Entry 5XDC (X-ray diffraction, 1.58 A resolution); this record covers chains C and D of the 4 polymer chains in the assembly.

Chain C (and D):
Molecule: Thermophilic dibenzothiophene desulfurization enzyme C
Source organism: Paenibacillus sp. A11-2
Notes: chain D of this document is another copy of the same molecule, construct and numbering; everything in this record applies to it too
UniProtKB: Q9LBX2 (Q9LBX2_9BACL); numbering as in UniProt (aligned over 1-414)
Amino-acid sequence (414 residues; row label = number of the first residue in the row):
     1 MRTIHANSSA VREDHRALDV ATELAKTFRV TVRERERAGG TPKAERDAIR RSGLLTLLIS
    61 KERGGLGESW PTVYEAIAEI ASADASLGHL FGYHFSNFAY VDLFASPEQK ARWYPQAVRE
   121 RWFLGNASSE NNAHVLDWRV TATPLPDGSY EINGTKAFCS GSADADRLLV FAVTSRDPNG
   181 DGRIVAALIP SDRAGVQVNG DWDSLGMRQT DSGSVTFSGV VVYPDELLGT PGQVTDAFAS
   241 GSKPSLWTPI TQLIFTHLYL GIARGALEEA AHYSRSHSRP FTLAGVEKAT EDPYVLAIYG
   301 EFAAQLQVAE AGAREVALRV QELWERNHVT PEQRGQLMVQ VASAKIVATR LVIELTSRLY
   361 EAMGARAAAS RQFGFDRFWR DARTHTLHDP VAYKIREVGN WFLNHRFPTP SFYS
Disordered / not traced: 1-13 (chain D: 1-13, 131-135)
Residues lining bound ligands: indole (IND): H89, Y93, E130, F158, S160, W202, S212, T384, H385, L387, H388
From the paper describing this entry:
  - catalytic residues: H89, S160
  - catalytic residues: Y93, H388 (proposed by the authors, not directly observed)
  - mutagenesis - H89A, Y93A, S160A, H388A: decreased catalytic activity on indole
  - mutagenesis - Y93F: abolished catalytic activity on BT
  - mutagenesis - Y93F, H388F: abolished catalytic activity on indole
  - specificity-determining residues: Y413 (proposed by the authors, not directly observed)
  - mutagenesis - Y93A: abolished catalytic activity

Chain C / chain D interface:
Contacting residue pairs (87):
  N132(C) with R279(D); P280(D); F281(D); T282(D), hydrogen bond (side chain-backbone)
  A133(C) with T282(D)
  H134(C) with T282(D), hydrogen bond (backbone-side chain)
  F158(C) with R366(D); A369(D), hydrophobic
  W202(C) with A369(D), hydrophobic
  D203(C) with A369(D); S370(D); R371(D), salt bridge
  S204(C) with A368(D); A369(D); R371(D)
  L205(C) with Y360(D); A368(D), hydrogen bond (backbone-backbone); R371(D); D376(D)
  R208(C) with R371(D)
  F281(C) with P390(D); Y393(D), hydrophobic
  L283(C) with S411(D); Y413(D), hydrophobic
  A284(C) with Y393(D), hydrophobic
  V286(C) with Y393(D)
  D292(C) with Y393(D), hydrogen bond
  Y294(C) with A392(D), hydrophobic; Y393(D); R396(D)
  R350(C) with R358(D); E361(D), salt bridge
  I353(C) with S357(D)
  S357(C) with I353(D); W379(D), hydrogen bond; R383(D), hydrogen bond (backbone-side chain)
  R358(C) with R350(D); R383(D)
  Y360(C) with L205(D); W379(D), hydrophobic; R383(D); L387(D)
  E361(C) with R350(D), salt bridge; R383(D), salt bridge; L387(D); V391(D)
  G364(C) with L387(D)
  A365(C) with L387(D)
  A368(C) with S204(D); L205(D), hydrogen bond (backbone-backbone); T384(D); L387(D), hydrophobic
  A369(C) with F158(D), hydrophobic; W202(D), hydrophobic; D203(D); S204(D)
  S370(C) with D203(D)
  R371(C) with D203(D), salt bridge; S204(D); L205(D); R208(D)
  D376(C) with L205(D); W379(D)
  W379(C) with S357(D), hydrogen bond; Y360(D), hydrophobic; D376(D); W379(D), hydrophobic
  R383(C) with S357(D), hydrogen bond (side chain-backbone); R358(D); Y360(D); E361(D), salt bridge
  T384(C) with A368(D)
  L387(C) with Y360(D); E361(D); G364(D); A365(D); A368(D), hydrophobic
  P390(C) with F281(D), hydrophobic
  V391(C) with E361(D)
  A392(C) with Y294(D), hydrophobic
  Y393(C) with F281(D), hydrophobic; A284(D); D292(D), hydrogen bond; Y294(D)
  R396(C) with Y294(D)
  S411(C) with L283(D)
  S414(C) with L283(D)
Other interface residues (no listed pair), chain C (44 interface residues in all): T282, P293, R366, D389, Y413
Other interface residues (no listed pair), chain D (41 interface residues in all): L136, P293

Overview:
44 residues of chain C face 41 of chain D across their interface; the contacts include 10 hydrogen bonds and 6
salt bridges. Among the polar pairs are D203(C)-R371(D), R350(C)-E361(D) and E361(C)-R383(D). From the paper:
catalytic residues H89(C), S160(C) and Y93(C) among others; H89A, Y93A and S160A of chain C, among others,
reduce catalytic activity on indole; 6 substitutions were tested in all.
Both chains are Thermophilic dibenzothiophene desulfurization enzyme C (Paenibacillus sp. A11-2). Entry 5XDC
(Crystal structure of Indole-bound TdsC from Paenibacillus sp. A11-2) was determined by X-ray diffraction
(same publication as 5XB8, 5XDB, 5XDD, 5XDE and 5XDG).
